8SPO - chains E and G of the 16 polymer chains in the assembly; structure by electron microscopy, 2.98 A resolution.

Chain E:
Molecule: TIR domain-containing protein
From: Maribacter polysiphoniae
UniProt: A0A316E683 (A0A316E683_9FLAO); numbering as in UniProt (aligned over 2-452)
Sequence (451 residues; numbered 2 to 452; the number before each row is that of its first residue):
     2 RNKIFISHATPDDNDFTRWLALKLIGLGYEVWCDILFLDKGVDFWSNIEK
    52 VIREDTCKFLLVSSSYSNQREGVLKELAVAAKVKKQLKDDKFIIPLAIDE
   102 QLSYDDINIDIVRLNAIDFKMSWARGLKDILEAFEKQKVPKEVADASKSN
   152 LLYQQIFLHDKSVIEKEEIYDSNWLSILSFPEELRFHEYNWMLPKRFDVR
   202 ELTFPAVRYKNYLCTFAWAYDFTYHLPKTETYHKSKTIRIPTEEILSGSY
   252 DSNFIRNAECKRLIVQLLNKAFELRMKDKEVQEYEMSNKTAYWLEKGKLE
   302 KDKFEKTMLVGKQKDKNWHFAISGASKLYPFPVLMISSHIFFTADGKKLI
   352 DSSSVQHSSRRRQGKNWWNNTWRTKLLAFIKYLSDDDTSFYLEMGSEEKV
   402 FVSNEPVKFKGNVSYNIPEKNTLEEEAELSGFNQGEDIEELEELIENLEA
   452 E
Unresolved in the structure: 160-163, 187-199, 216-237, 421-452
Residues lining bound ligands: NAD (nicotinamide-adenine-dinucleotide): Phe6, Ile7, His9, Thr11, Trp33, Cys34, Asp35, Phe45, Trp46, Ile49, Arg71, Gly73, Glu77
Reported in the primary citation:
  - catalytic residues: Asp35, Glu77
  - binding site for NAD: His9, Phe45, Trp46, Arg71, Tyr105, Asn116
  - mutagenesis - F45A/W46A, Y105A, N116W: decreased catalytic activity on NAD
  - mutagenesis - G42R/D44R, D106R/D111R/V113R, V113R: abolished catalytic activity

Chain G:
Molecule: guide RNA
Sequence (21 nucleotides; row label = number of the first residue in the row):
     1 UGACGGCUCUAAUCUAUUAGU
Ion coordination: Mg2+: U1, A3 (shared with 2 residues of chain F)

Chain E / chain G interface:
Residue-residue contacts (17):
  Tyr210(E) - A16(G)  sugar contact
  Tyr210(E) - U17(G)  sugar contact
  Lys211(E) - U17(G)  hydrogen bond to the sugar
  Lys211(E) - U18(G)  phosphate contact
  Glu260(E) - A16(G)  hydrogen bond to the sugar
  Arg263(E) - A16(G)  base contact
  Met287(E) - U8(G)  phosphate contact
  Met287(E) - C9(G)  phosphate contact
  Ser288(E) - C9(G)  hydrogen bond to the phosphate
  Ser288(E) - U10(G)  hydrogen bond to the phosphate
  His340(E) - U8(G)  salt bridge to the phosphate
  Ser354(E) - C9(G)  sugar contact
  His358(E) - C7(G)  base contact
  His358(E) - U8(G)  sugar contact
  Arg361(E) - C7(G)  sugar contact
  Arg362(E) - G6(G)  hydrogen bond to the sugar
  Arg362(E) - C7(G)  hydrogen bond to the sugar
Other interface residues (no listed pair), chain E (13 interface residues in all): Arg209, Tyr285
Other interface residues (no listed pair), chain G (9 interface residues in all): G5

Overview:
13 residues of chain E face 9 of chain G across their interface, with 6 hydrogen bonds and 1 salt bridge.
Polar contacts include Lys211(E)-U17(G), Glu260(E)-A16(G) and Arg362(E)-G6(G). The paper reports catalytic
residues Asp35(E) and Glu77(E); F45A/W46A, Y105A and N116W of chain E reduce catalytic activity on NAD; 6
substitutions were tested in all.
Chain E is TIR domain-containing protein (Maribacter polysiphoniae) and chain G is guide RNA; the structure,
Tetramerized activation of MapSPARTA bound with NAD+, was determined by electron microscopy, deposited
together with 8FEX, 8FFI, 8SP0, 8SP3 and 8SQU.
